PDB entry 3SO1 | X-ray diffraction, 1.85 A resolution | chains A and H

Chain A (and H):
Name: Clostrillin
Organism: Clostridium beijerinckii
Notes: fragment: betagamma-crystallin domain; chain H of this document is another copy of the same molecule, construct and numbering; everything in this record applies to it too
UniProtKB: A6LX94 (A6LX94_CLOB8); residues 1-96 here correspond to UniProt positions 118-213 (UniProt number = residue number + 117)
Chain sequence (97 residues; numbered 0 to 96; the number before each row is that of its first residue; numbering starts at 0):
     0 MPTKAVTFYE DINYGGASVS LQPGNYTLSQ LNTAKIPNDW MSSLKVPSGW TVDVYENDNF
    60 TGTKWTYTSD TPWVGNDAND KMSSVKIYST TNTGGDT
Not modelled in the structure: 0-2, 90-96 (chain H: 0, 90-96)
Differences from the reference sequence: expression tag (0); engineered mutation Ser41 (Thr158 in A6LX94), Ser82 (Thr199 in A6LX94)
Metal / ion sites: Ca2+: Glu9, Trp39, Ser41, Asp79

How chain A and chain H interact:
Contacting residue pairs - 16 pairs, chain A then chain H:
  Gln21(A) - Thr62(H)
  Pro22(A) - Thr62(H)
  Pro22(A) - Lys63(H)  hydrogen bond (backbone-backbone)
  Gly23(A) - Gly61(H)
  Gly23(A) - Lys63(H)
  Asn24(A) - Tyr54(H)
  Asn24(A) - Phe59(H)  hydrogen bond (side chain-backbone)
  Asn24(A) - Thr60(H)
  Asn24(A) - Gly61(H)  hydrogen bond (backbone-backbone)
  Tyr25(A) - Gly61(H)
  Tyr25(A) - Thr62(H)  hydrogen bond
  Thr26(A) - Thr60(H)
  Gln29(A) - Asn56(H)
  Gln29(A) - Thr60(H)  hydrogen bond
  Gln29(A) - Gly61(H)  hydrogen bond (side chain-backbone)
  Tyr87(A) - Lys63(H)
Also at the interface, not in a pair above, chain A (10 interface residues in all): Phe59, Ile86

Summary:
10 residues of chain A and 7 residues of chain H are in contact; the contacts include 6 hydrogen bonds. Among
the polar pairs are Asn24(A)-Phe59(H), Tyr25(A)-Thr62(H) and Gln29(A)-Thr60(H). Glu9(A), Trp39(A), Ser41(A)
and Asp79(A) form the Ca2+ site.
Chain A and chain H are both Clostrillin (Clostridium beijerinckii); the structure, Crystal structure of a
double mutant T41S T82S of a betagamma-crystallin domain from Clostridium beijerinckii, was determined by
X-ray diffraction (same publication as 3SNY, 3SNZ and 3SO0).
